Entry 5K5Q (X-ray diffraction, 2.65 A resolution); this record covers chains B and P of the 8 polymer chains in the assembly.

# Chain B
Name: AspA
Source organism: Sulfolobus sp. NOB8H2
UniProtKB: O93706 (O93706_9CREN); residues 2-93 here = UniProt positions 2-93
Sequence (92 residues; numbered 2 to 93; the number before each row is that of its first residue):
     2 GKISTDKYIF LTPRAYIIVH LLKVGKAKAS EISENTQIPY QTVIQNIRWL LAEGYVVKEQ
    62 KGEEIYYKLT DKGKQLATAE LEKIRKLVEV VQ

# Chain P
Molecule: 32-nt DNA strand
Sequence (32 nucleotides; each row starts with the number of its first residue):
     7 AAATTGCTCT ATGTTAATCG CAGAGCATAT TT

# Chain B / chain P interface
Residue-residue contacts - 20 pairs, chain B then chain P:
  Gly2(B) with DA23(P), sugar contact
  Lys3(B) with DA23(P), hydrogen bond to the sugar; DT24(P), hydrogen bond to the base
  Lys8(B) with DC25(P), phosphate contact
  Tyr9(B) with DT24(P), phosphate contact; DC25(P), hydrogen bond to the phosphate
  Pro14(B) with DT24(P), phosphate contact
  Pro40(B) with DC25(P), phosphate contact; DG26(P), phosphate contact
  Gln42(B) with DC25(P), base contact; DG26(P), base contact; DC27(P), hydrogen bond to the base
  Thr43(B) with DT24(P), sugar contact; DC25(P), hydrogen bond to the phosphate
  Gln46(B) with DT24(P), base contact; DC25(P), hydrogen bond to the base
  Asn47(B) with DT24(P), hydrogen bond to the phosphate
  Gly63(B) with DA33(P), sugar contact
  Glu64(B) with DA33(P), phosphate contact; DT34(P), phosphate contact
Other interface residues (no listed pair), chain B (13 interface residues in all): Ile39
Other interface residues (no listed pair), chain P (9 interface residues in all): DA22, DA28

# Summary
13 residues of chain B face 9 of chain P across their interface, with 7 hydrogen bonds. Polar contacts include
Lys3(B)-DT24(P), Gln42(B)-DC27(P) and Gln46(B)-DC25(P).
Chain B is AspA (Sulfolobus sp. NOB8H2) and chain P is a 32-nt DNA strand; the structure, Structure of
AspA-DNA complex: novel centromere bindng protein-centromere complex, was determined by X-ray diffraction.
